Entry 7B92 (X-ray diffraction, 3.00 A resolution); this record covers chains B and C of the 4 polymer chains in the assembly.

[Chain B]
Name: Splicing factor 3B subunit 5
Source organism: Homo sapiens
Reference sequence: Q9BWJ5 (SF3B5_HUMAN); residue numbers follow UniProt; this construct covers 1-86
Amino-acid sequence (86 residues; row label = number of the first residue in the row):
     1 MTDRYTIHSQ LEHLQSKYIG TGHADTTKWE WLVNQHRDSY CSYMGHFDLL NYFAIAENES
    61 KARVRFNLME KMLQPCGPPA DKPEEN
Disordered / not traced: 1-14, 80-86
UniProt features mapped onto this chain:
  - site (Interaction with RNA): Tyr-5, Gly-20
  - modified residue: Thr-2 (N-acetylthreonine), Ser-9 (Phosphoserine), Lys-17 (N6-acetyllysine)

[Chain C]
Name: Splicing factor 3B subunit 1
Source organism: Homo sapiens
Reference sequence: O75533 (SF3B1_HUMAN); residues 453-1304 here = UniProt positions 453-1304
Amino-acid sequence (852 residues; numbered 453 to 1304; the number before each row is that of its first residue):
   453 MKSVNDQPSG NLPFLKPDDI QYFDKLLVDV DESTLSPEEQ KERKIMKLLL KIKNGTPPMR
   513 KAALRQITDK AREFGAGPLF NQILPLLMSP TLEDQERHLL VKVIDRILYK LDDLVRPYVH
   573 KILVVIEPLL IDEDYYARVE GREIISNLAK AAGLATMIST MRPDIDNMDE YVRNTTARAF
   633 AVVASALGIP SLLPFLKAVC KSKKSWQARH TGIKIVQQIA ILMGCAILPH LRSLVEIIEH
   693 GLVDEQQKVR TISALAIAAL AEAATPYGIE SFDSVLKPLW KGIRQHRGKG LAAFLKAIGY
   753 LIPLMDAEYA NYYTREVMLI LIREFQSPDE EMKKIVLKVV KQCCGTDGVE ANYIKTEILP
   813 PFFKHFWQHR MALDRRNYRQ LVDTTVELAN KVGAAEIISR IVDDLKDEAE QYRKMVMETI
   873 EKIMGNLGAA DIDHKLEEQL IDGILYAFQE QTTEDSVMLN GFGTVVNALG KRVKPYLPQI
   933 CGTVLWRLNN KSAKVRQQAA DLISRTAVVM KTCQEEKLMG HLGVVLYEYL GEEYPEVLGS
   993 ILGALKAIVN VIGMHKMTPP IKDLLPRLTP ILKNRHEKVQ ENCIDLVGRI ADRGAEYVSA
  1053 REWMRICFEL LELLKAHKKA IRRATVNTFG YIAKAIGPHD VLATLLNNLK VQERQNRVCT
  1113 TVAIAIVAET CSPFTVLPAL MNEYRVPELN VQNGVLKSLS FLFEYIGEMG KDYIYAVTPL
  1173 LEDALMDRDL VHRQTASAVV QHMSLGVYGF GCEDSLNHLL NYVWPNVFET SPHVIQAVMG
  1233 ALEGLRVAIG PCRMLQYCLQ GLFHPARKVR DVYWKIYNSI YIGSQDALIA HYPRIYNDDK
  1293 NTYIRYELDY IL
Disordered / not traced: 453-462
UniProt features mapped onto this chain:
  - region: Gly-529 to Arg-568 (Interaction with SF3B14), Gln-547 to His-550 (Interaction with PHF5A), Glu-1156, Tyr-1157 (Interaction with PHF5A)
  - site: Pro-469 (Interaction with RNA), Tyr-587 (Interaction with RNA), Glu-592 (Interaction with PHF5A), Lys-602 (Interaction with SF3B3), Cys-677 (Interaction with SF3B3), Cys-1035 (Interaction with RNA), Tyr-1049 (Interaction with RNA), Leu-1141 (Interaction with RNA), Glu-1205 (Interaction with SF3B3)
  - modified residue: Ser-488 (Phosphoserine), Lys-554 (N6-acetyllysine), Lys-562 (N6-acetyllysine)
  - mutagenesis: Lys-700 (K700E: Does not affect the stability of the SF3B complex interaction with U2AF65. Does not decrease the affinity to RNA)
Reported in the primary citation:
  - mutagenesis - V1078A, V1078I: increased growth in response to SSA and SD6

[Interface between chain B and chain C]
Residue-residue contacts (51; chain B residue first):
  Tyr-18(B) / Ile-1274(C)  hydrophobic
  Ile-19(B) / Tyr-1273(C)  hydrogen bond (backbone-side chain)
  Gly-20(B) / Tyr-1273(C)
  Thr-21(B) / Asn-1270(C)
  Gly-22(B) / Trp-1266(C)
  Gly-22(B) / Asn-1270(C)  hydrogen bond (backbone-side chain)
  His-23(B) / Trp-1266(C)  hydrogen bond (backbone-side chain)
  Ala-24(B) / Arg-1262(C)  hydrogen bond (backbone-side chain)
  Ala-24(B) / Asp-1263(C)
  Ala-24(B) / Trp-1266(C)
  Asp-25(B) / Arg-1259(C)  salt bridge
  Thr-26(B) / Phe-1255(C)
  Thr-26(B) / Trp-1266(C)
  Lys-28(B) / Ile-1287(C)
  Lys-28(B) / Tyr-1295(C)
  Trp-29(B) / Asn-1293(C)
  Trp-29(B) / Tyr-1295(C)
  Trp-31(B) / Leu-1251(C)  hydrophobic
  Trp-31(B) / Phe-1255(C)  hydrophobic
  Trp-31(B) / Tyr-1269(C)  hydrogen bond
  Leu-32(B) / Ile-1287(C)  hydrophobic
  Leu-32(B) / Tyr-1295(C)  hydrophobic
  Gln-35(B) / Tyr-1284(C)
  His-36(B) / Tyr-1295(C)  hydrogen bond (side chain-backbone)
  His-36(B) / Ile-1296(C)
  His-36(B) / Arg-1297(C)
  Asp-38(B) / Tyr-1273(C)  hydrogen bond
  Asp-38(B) / Gln-1277(C)
  Asp-38(B) / Ile-1281(C)
  Ser-39(B) / Ile-1281(C)
  Ser-39(B) / Arg-1297(C)  hydrogen bond
  Tyr-40(B) / Glu-1299(C)
  Ser-42(B) / Asp-1278(C)  hydrogen bond
  Ser-42(B) / Ile-1281(C)
  Tyr-43(B) / Leu-1300(C)
  His-46(B) / Asp-1278(C)  salt bridge
  Tyr-52(B) / Tyr-1302(C)  hydrogen bond (side chain-backbone)
  Tyr-52(B) / Ile-1303(C)
  Tyr-52(B) / Leu-1304(C)  hydrogen bond (side chain-backbone)
  Phe-53(B) / Glu-1299(C)
  Ile-55(B) / Leu-1304(C)  hydrophobic
  Ala-56(B) / Tyr-1302(C)  hydrophobic
  Ala-56(B) / Leu-1304(C)  hydrophobic
  Glu-57(B) / Tyr-1302(C)
  Lys-71(B) / Glu-1299(C)  salt bridge
  Pro-75(B) / Thr-1294(C)
  Cys-76(B) / Asn-1293(C)
  Cys-76(B) / Thr-1294(C)  hydrogen bond (backbone-backbone)
  Cys-76(B) / Tyr-1295(C)  hydrophobic
  Gly-77(B) / Asn-1293(C)
  Pro-78(B) / Asn-1293(C)  hydrogen bond (backbone-side chain)
Interface residues without a listed pair, chain B (33 interface residues in all): Thr-27, Leu-68
Interface residues without a listed pair, chain C (27 interface residues in all): Leu-1254, Lys-1292

[Overview]
33 residues of chain B face 27 of chain C across their interface, with 13 hydrogen bonds and 3 salt bridges.
Polar contacts include Asp-25(B)/Arg-1259(C), His-46(B)/Asp-1278(C) and Lys-71(B)/Glu-1299(C). UniProt lists
one mutagenesis site on chain C. The paper reports that V1078A and V1078I of chain C increase growth in
response to SSA and SD6.
Chain B is Splicing factor 3B subunit 5 and chain C is Splicing factor 3B subunit 1, both from Homo sapiens;
the structure, Structure of a minimal SF3B core in complex with sudemycin D6 (form II), was determined by
X-ray diffraction (same publication as 7B0I, 7B91, 7B9C, 7OMF, 7ONB and 7OPI).
